Entry 6CQF (X-ray diffraction, 2.25 A resolution); this record covers chain A.

Chain A:
Molecule: Mitogen-activated protein kinase kinase kinase kinase 1
Source organism: Homo sapiens
Notes: EC 2.7.11.1
Reference sequence: Q92918 (M4K1_HUMAN); numbering as in UniProt (aligned over 2-293)
Amino-acid sequence (297 residues; row label = number of the first residue in the row; numbering starts at 0):
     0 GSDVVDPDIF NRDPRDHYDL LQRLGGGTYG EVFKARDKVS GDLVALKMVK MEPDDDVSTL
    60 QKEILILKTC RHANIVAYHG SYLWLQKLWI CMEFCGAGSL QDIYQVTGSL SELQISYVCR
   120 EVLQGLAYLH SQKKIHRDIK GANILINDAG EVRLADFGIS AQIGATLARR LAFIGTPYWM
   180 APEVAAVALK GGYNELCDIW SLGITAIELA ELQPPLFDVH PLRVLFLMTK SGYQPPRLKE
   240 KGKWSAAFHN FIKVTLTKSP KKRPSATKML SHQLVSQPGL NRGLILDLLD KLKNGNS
Not modelled in the structure: 0-5, 163-168, 294-296
Construct notes: expression tag (0-1, 294-296); conflict Ala-171 (Ser in Q92918)
Ligand contacts: F97 (N-{2-(3,3-difluoropyrrolidin-1-yl)-6-[(3R)-pyrrolidin-3-yl]pyrimidin-4-yl}-1-(propan-2-yl)-1H-pyrazolo[4,3-c]pyridin-6-amine): Leu-23, Gly-24, Gly-25, Val-31, Ala-44, Lys-46, Val-75, Met-91, Glu-92, Phe-93, Cys-94, Gly-95, Ala-96, Gly-97, Asp-101, Leu-144, Ala-154
Curated features (UniProtKB/Swiss-Prot):
  - active site: Asp-137 (Proton acceptor)
  - binding site (ATP): Leu-23 to Val-31, Lys-46
  - modified residue (Phosphothreonine): Thr-165, Thr-175

In short:
Bound to chain A: compound F97. UniProt lists active-site residue Asp-137 and 10 ATP-binding residues.
Chain A is Mitogen-activated protein kinase kinase kinase kinase 1 (Homo sapiens); the structure, Crystal
structure of HPK1 in complex an inhibitor G1858, was determined by X-ray diffraction, deposited together with
6CQD and 6CQE.
